Entry 8P4T (electron microscopy, 2.96 A resolution); this record covers chains SB and c of the 9 polymer chains in the assembly.

== Chain SB ==
Name: Glycoprotein
Source organism: Mammarenavirus lujoense
UniProt: C5ILC1 (C5ILC1_9VIRU); residues -2 to 55 here correspond to UniProt positions 1-58 (UniProt number = residue number + 3)
Chain sequence (58 residues; numbered -2 to 55; the number before each row is that of its first residue; numbers below 1 keep their minus sign (Met-2 is residue -2)):
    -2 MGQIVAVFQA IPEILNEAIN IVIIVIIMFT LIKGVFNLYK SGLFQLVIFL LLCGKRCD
Disordered / not traced: -2 to 1, 36-55

== Chain c ==
Name: Glycoprotein
Source organism: Mammarenavirus lujoense
UniProt: C5ILC1 (C5ILC1_9VIRU); numbering as in UniProt (aligned over 222-454)
Chain sequence (247 residues; row label = number of the first residue in the row):
   222 KLFQWSLSDE TGSPLPGGHC LERWLIFASD IKCFDNAAIA KCNKEHDEEF CDMLRLFDYN
   282 KASIAKLRGE ASSSINLLSG RINAIISDTL LMRSSLKRLM GIPYCNYTKF WYLNHTKLGI
   342 HSLPRCWLVS NGSYLNETKF THDMEDEADK LLTEMLKKEY VRRQEKTPIT LMDILMFSVS
   402 FYMFSVTLCI CNIPTHRHIT GLPCPKPHRL RKNGTCACGF FKSINRSTGW AKHGGDYKDD
   462 DDKGSGT
Disordered / not traced: 230-239, 410-468
Sequence notes: expression tag (455-468)
Disulfide bonds: Cys241-Cys254, Cys263-Cys272, Cys326-Cys347
Glycans and other covalent adducts: N-acetylglucosamine (NAG) linked to Asn327, Asn335, Asn352, Asn357

== Interface between chain SB and chain c ==
Residue-residue contacts (10):
  Ile11(SB) with Pro389(c), hydrophobic
  Glu14(SB) with Lys387(c)
  Ile16(SB) with Thr388(c)
  Asn17(SB) with Lys387(c); Thr388(c); Pro389(c)
  Ile20(SB) with Leu392(c), hydrophobic; Leu396(c), hydrophobic
  Ile24(SB) with Ile395(c), hydrophobic
  Thr27(SB) with Phe402(c)
Interface residues without a listed pair, chain SB (9 interface residues in all): Val4, Ile21
Interface residues without a listed pair, chain c (10 interface residues in all): Arg384, Ser399, Tyr403

== Overview ==
9 residues of chain SB and 10 residues of chain c are in contact.
Here chain SB is Glycoprotein and chain c is Glycoprotein, both from Mammarenavirus lujoense. Entry 8P4T (The
spike complex of the Lujo Virus) was determined by electron microscopy.
